Entry 5AYM (X-ray diffraction, 3.00 A resolution); this record covers chain A.

[Chain A]
Name: Solute carrier family 39 (Iron-regulated transporter)
Organism: Bdellovibrio bacteriovorus
Reference sequence: Q6MLJ0 (Q6MLJ0_BDEBA); residues 1-433 here = UniProt positions 1-433
Amino-acid sequence (440 residues; numbered 1 to 440; the number before each row is that of its first residue):
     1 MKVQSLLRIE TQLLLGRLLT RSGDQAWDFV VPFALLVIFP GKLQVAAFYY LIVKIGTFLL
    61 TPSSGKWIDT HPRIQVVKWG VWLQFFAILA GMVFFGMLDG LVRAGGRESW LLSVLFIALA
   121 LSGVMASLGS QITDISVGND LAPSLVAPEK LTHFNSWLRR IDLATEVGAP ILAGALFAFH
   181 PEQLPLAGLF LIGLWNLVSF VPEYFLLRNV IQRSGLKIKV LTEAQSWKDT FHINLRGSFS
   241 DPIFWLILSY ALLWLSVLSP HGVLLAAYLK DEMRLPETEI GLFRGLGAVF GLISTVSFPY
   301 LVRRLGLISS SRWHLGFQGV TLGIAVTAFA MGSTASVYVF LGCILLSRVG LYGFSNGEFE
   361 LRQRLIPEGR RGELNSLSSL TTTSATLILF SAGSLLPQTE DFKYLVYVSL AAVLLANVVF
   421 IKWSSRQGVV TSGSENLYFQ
Disordered / not traced: 1-6, 178-184, 222-236, 427-440
Differences from the reference sequence: expression tag (434-440)
Ion coordination: Fe2+: Thr20, Asp24, Ser199
Reported in the primary citation:
  - Fe2+ coordination: Thr20, Asp24, Asn196, Ser199
  - binding site for Fe2+: Phe200

[In short]
The Fe2+ site is built by Thr20, Asp24 and Ser199. The paper reports a binding site for Fe2+ at Phe200; Fe2+
coordination by Thr20, Asp24 and Asn196 among others.
Chain A is Solute carrier family 39 (Iron-regulated transporter) (Bdellovibrio bacteriovorus); the structure,
Crystal structure of a bacterial homologue of iron transporter ferroportin in outward-facing state with soaked
iron, was determined by X-ray diffraction, deposited together with 5AYN and 5AYO.
